8IP0 - chains G and I of the 16 polymer chains in the assembly; structure by electron microscopy, 3.60 A resolution.

# Chain G
Molecule: 41-nt DNA strand
Sequence (41 nucleotides; row label = number of the first residue in the row):
    20 ACACAAAATATCCAGATTGGGGACACGGTGATAAACATGGA

# Chain I
Protein: Fruiting body developmental protein R-like protein
From: Synechocystis sp. PCC 6714
UniProtKB: A0A068N458 (A0A068N458_SYNY4); residue numbers follow UniProt; this construct covers 1-301
Amino-acid sequence (301 residues; each row starts with the number of its first residue):
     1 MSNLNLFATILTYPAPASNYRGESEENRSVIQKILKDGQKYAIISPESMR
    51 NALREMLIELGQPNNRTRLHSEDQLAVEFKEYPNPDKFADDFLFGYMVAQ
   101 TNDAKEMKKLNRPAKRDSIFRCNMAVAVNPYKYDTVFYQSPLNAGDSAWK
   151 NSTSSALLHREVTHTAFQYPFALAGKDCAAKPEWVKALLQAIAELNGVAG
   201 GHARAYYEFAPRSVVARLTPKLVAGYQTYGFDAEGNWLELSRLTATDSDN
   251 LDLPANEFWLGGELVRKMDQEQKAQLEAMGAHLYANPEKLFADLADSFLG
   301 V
Disordered / not traced: 1-2

# Interface between chain G and chain I
Contacting residue pairs (17):
  DA24(G) - Ser155(I)  phosphate contact
  DA24(G) - Leu157(I)  base contact
  DA25(G) - Phe137(I)  base contact
  DA25(G) - Ser155(I)  sugar contact
  DA25(G) - Ala156(I)  sugar contact
  DA25(G) - Leu157(I)  hydrogen bond to the sugar
  DA26(G) - Glu26(I)  base contact
  DA26(G) - Asn27(I)  phosphate contact
  DA26(G) - Ala156(I)  sugar contact
  DA26(G) - Leu157(I)  phosphate contact
  DA26(G) - Leu158(I)  base contact
  DA27(G) - Glu26(I)  phosphate contact
  DA27(G) - Ser152(I)  hydrogen bond to the sugar
  DA29(G) - Asp73(I)  sugar contact
  DT30(G) - Gln74(I)  sugar contact
  DG34(G) - Thr101(I)  phosphate contact
  DA35(G) - Thr101(I)  phosphate contact
Other interface residues (no listed pair), chain I (13 interface residues in all): Ser140, Asn151

# In short
8 residues of chain G and 13 residues of chain I are in contact, with 2 hydrogen bonds. Among the polar pairs
are DA25(G)-Leu157(I) and DA27(G)-Ser152(I).
Chain G is a 41-nt DNA strand and chain I is Fruiting body developmental protein R-like protein (Synechocystis
sp. PCC 6714); the structure, Cryo-EM structure of type I-B Cascade bound to a PAM-containing dsDNA target at
3.6 angstrom resolution, was determined by electron microscopy together with 8H67 from the same study.
